Entry 4KDQ (X-ray diffraction, 2.60 A resolution); this record covers chains C and B of the 6 polymer chains in the assembly.

Chain C:
Molecule: Hemagglutinin
Organism: Influenza A virus
UniProtKB: C5HMM2 (C5HMM2_9INFA); residues 1-321 here correspond to UniProt positions 16-336 (UniProt number = residue number + 15)
Amino-acid sequence (321 residues; row label = number of the first residue in the row):
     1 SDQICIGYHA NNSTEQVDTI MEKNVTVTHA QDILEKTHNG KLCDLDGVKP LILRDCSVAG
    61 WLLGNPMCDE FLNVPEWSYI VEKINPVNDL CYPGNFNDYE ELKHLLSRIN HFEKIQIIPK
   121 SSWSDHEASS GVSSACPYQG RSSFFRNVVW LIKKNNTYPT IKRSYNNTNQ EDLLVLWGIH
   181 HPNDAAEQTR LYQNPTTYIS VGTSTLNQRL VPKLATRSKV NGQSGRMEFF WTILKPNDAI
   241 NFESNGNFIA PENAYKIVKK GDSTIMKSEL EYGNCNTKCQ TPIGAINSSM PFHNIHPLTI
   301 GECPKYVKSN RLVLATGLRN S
Disulfides: Cys-43/Cys-275, Cys-56/Cys-68, Cys-91/Cys-136, Cys-279/Cys-303
Glycans and other covalent adducts: N-acetylglucosamine (NAG) linked to Asn-24, Asn-166

Chain B:
Molecule: Hemagglutinin
Organism: Influenza A virus
UniProtKB: Q6J0Q2 (Q6J0Q2_9INFA); residues 1-164 here correspond to UniProt positions 347-510 (UniProt number = residue number + 346)
Amino-acid sequence (164 residues; numbered 1 to 164; the number before each row is that of its first residue):
     1 GLFGAIAGFI EGGWQGMVDG WYGYHHSNEQ GSGYAADKES TQKAIDGVTN KVNSIIDKMN
    61 TQFEAVGREF NNLERRIENL NKKMEDGFLD VWTYNAELLV LMENERTLDF HDSNVKNLYD
   121 KVRLQLRDNA KELGNGCFEF YHRCDNECME SVRNGTYDYP QYSE
Disulfides: Cys-144/Cys-148

Interface between chain C and chain B:
Pairs across the interface (13; chain C residue first):
  Thr-19(C) with Ser-54(B)
  Ile-20(C) with Asn-50(B); Lys-51(B), hydrogen bond (backbone-backbone); Ser-54(B), hydrogen bond (backbone-side chain); Ile-55(B), hydrophobic; Glu-103(B)
  Met-21(C) with Gly-47(B); Asn-50(B), hydrogen bond (backbone-side chain); Lys-51(B); Phe-110(B), hydrophobic
  Glu-22(C) with Asn-50(B)
  Lys-23(C) with Asn-50(B); Ser-54(B), hydrogen bond
Also at the interface, not in a pair above, chain B (9 interface residues in all): Asp-46, Val-48

Summary:
5 residues of chain C face 9 of chain B across their interface; the contacts include 4 hydrogen bonds. Among
the polar pairs are Ile-20(C)/Ser-54(B), Met-21(C)/Asn-50(B) and Lys-23(C)/Ser-54(B). Covalently linked
N-acetylglucosamine: at Asn-24(C) and Asn-166(C).
Here chain C is Hemagglutinin and chain B is Hemagglutinin, both from Influenza A virus. Entry 4KDQ (Crystal
structure of the hemagglutinin of A/Xinjiang/1/2006 virus) was determined by X-ray diffraction, deposited
together with 4KDM, 4KDN and 4KDO.
